Entry 5U0P (electron microscopy, 4.40 A resolution (low resolution: residue-level contacts below are approximate; hydrogen-bond / salt-bridge calls are withheld)); this record covers chains Q and V of the 16 polymer chains in the assembly.

== Chain Q ==
Name: Mediator complex subunit 17
From: Schizosaccharomyces pombe
Reference sequence: P87306 (MED17_SCHPO); residue numbers follow UniProt; this construct covers 1-545
Sequence (545 residues; row label = number of the first residue in the row):
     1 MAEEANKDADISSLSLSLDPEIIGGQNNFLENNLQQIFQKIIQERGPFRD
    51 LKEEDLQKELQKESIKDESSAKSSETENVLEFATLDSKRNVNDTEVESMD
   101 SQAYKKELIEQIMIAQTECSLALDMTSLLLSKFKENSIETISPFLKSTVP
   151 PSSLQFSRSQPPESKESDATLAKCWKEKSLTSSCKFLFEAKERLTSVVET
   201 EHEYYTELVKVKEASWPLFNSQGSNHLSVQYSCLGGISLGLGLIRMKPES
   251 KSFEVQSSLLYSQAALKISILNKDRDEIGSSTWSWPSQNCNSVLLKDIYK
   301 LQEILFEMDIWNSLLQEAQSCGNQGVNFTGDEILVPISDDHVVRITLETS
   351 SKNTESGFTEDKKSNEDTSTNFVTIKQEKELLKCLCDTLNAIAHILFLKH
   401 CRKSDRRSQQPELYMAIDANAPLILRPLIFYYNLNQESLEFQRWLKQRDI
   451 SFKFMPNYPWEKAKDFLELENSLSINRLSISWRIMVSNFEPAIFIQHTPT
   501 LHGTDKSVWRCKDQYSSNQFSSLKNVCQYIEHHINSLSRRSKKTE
Disordered / not traced: 1-7, 351-375, 504-507, 545

== Chain V ==
Name: Mediator complex subunit 22
From: Schizosaccharomyces pombe
Reference sequence: O14010 (MED22_SCHPO); residues 1-136 here = UniProt positions 1-136
Sequence (136 residues; each row starts with the number of its first residue):
     1 MSSDSFQRQLVQRTNTLNSSIDNATLTILSRFQDILDIAINEGKDKYTVA
    51 PEVYQIECHTVSMVRAVEQLLDVSRQIKSYWLTNSLSTSFPTVDYSEPDL
   101 EKVKRTLTKLQNHLLEVSLIEPEASETTEAPTVSDT
Disordered / not traced: 1-4, 123-136

== Chain Q / chain V interface ==
Contacting residue pairs - 84 pairs, chain Q then chain V:
  Asp168(Q) with Lys46(V)
  Ala172(Q) with Asn41(V); Val49(V)
  Lys173(Q) with Asn41(V)
  Trp175(Q) with Lys46(V); Val49(V); Ala50(V)
  Lys176(Q) with Ile38(V); Ala39(V); Ile40(V); Asn41(V); Val49(V)
  Ser179(Q) with Val53(V); Ile56(V)
  Ser183(Q) with Thr60(V)
  Phe186(Q) with Thr60(V); Val61(V); Val64(V)
  Ala190(Q) with Val64(V)
  Arg193(Q) with Val64(V); Glu68(V)
  Leu194(Q) with Val67(V)
  Glu201(Q) with Lys78(V)
  Tyr205(Q) with Arg75(V); Lys78(V)
  Leu208(Q) with Leu82(V)
  Lys212(Q) with Trp81(V); Leu82(V); Asn84(V); Leu86(V)
  Ala214(Q) with Phe90(V)
  Ser215(Q) with Leu86(V); Thr88(V); Phe90(V)
  Trp216(Q) with Leu86(V); Phe90(V)
  Pro217(Q) with Leu86(V)
  Leu218(Q) with Leu82(V)
  Asn225(Q) with Arg75(V)
  Leu227(Q) with Leu82(V)
  Cys233(Q) with Phe90(V)
  Leu234(Q) with Phe90(V)
  Ser287(Q) with Val93(V)
  Gln288(Q) with Val93(V)
  Leu381(Q) with His113(V)
  Leu385(Q) with Leu110(V)
  Thr388(Q) with Leu110(V)
  Tyr431(Q) with Gln111(V)
  Asn435(Q) with Leu110(V); Gln111(V); His113(V)
  Ser438(Q) with Leu115(V)
  Leu439(Q) with Leu114(V); Leu115(V)
  Gln442(Q) with Leu114(V); Leu115(V); Glu116(V)
  Lys446(Q) with Glu116(V)
  Phe452(Q) with Glu116(V)
  Lys453(Q) with Ser118(V)
  Phe454(Q) with Glu116(V); Val117(V); Ser118(V)
  Met455(Q) with Ser118(V); Leu119(V); Ile120(V)
  Pro456(Q) with Val117(V); Leu119(V)
  Tyr458(Q) with Gln111(V); Asn112(V)
  Trp460(Q) with Leu107(V); Thr108(V); Gln111(V)
  Glu461(Q) with Thr108(V)
  Ala463(Q) with Leu100(V); Lys104(V)
  Lys464(Q) with Leu100(V)
  Asp465(Q) with Leu100(V)
  Phe466(Q) with Pro98(V); Asp99(V); Leu100(V)
  Leu469(Q) with Leu100(V); Val103(V)
  Arg483(Q) with Glu121(V)
Other interface residues (no listed pair), chain Q (55 interface residues in all): Leu171, Leu180, Leu187, Val197, Leu434, Lys462
Other interface residues (no listed pair), chain V (46 interface residues in all): Glu52, Leu71, Ser79, Thr83

== Summary ==
55 residues of chain Q face 46 of chain V across their interface.
Chain Q is Mediator complex subunit 17 and chain V is Mediator complex subunit 22, both from
Schizosaccharomyces pombe; the structure, Cryo-EM structure of the transcriptional Mediator, was determined by
electron microscopy, deposited together with 5U0S.
